Entry 4QTO (X-ray diffraction, 1.65 A resolution); this record covers chains A and C of the 4 polymer chains in the assembly.

Chain A (and C):
Molecule: Betaine aldehyde dehydrogenase
From: Staphylococcus aureus subsp. aureus COL
Notes: EC 1.2.1.8; chain C of this document is another copy of the same molecule, construct and numbering; everything in this record applies to it too
UniProt: Q5HCU0 (Q5HCU0_STAAC); residue numbers follow UniProt; this construct covers 1-496
Sequence (520 residues; each row starts with the number of its first residue; numbers below 1 keep their minus sign (Met-23 is residue -23)):
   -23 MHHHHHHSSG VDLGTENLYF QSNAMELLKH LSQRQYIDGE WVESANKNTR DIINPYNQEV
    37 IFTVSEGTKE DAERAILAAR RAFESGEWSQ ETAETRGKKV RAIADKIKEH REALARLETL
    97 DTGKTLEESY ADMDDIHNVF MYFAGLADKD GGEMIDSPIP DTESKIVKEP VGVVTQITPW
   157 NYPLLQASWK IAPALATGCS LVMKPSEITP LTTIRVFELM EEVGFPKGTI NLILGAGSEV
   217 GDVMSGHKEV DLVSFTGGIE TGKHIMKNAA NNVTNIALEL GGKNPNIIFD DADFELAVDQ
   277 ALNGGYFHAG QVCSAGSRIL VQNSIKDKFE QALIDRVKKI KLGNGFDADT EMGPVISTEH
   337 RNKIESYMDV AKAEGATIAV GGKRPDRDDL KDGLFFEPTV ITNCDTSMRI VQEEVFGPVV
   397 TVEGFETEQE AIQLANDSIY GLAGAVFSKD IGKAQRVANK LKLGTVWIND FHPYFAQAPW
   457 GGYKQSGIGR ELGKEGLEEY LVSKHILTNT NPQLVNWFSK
Not modelled in the structure: -23 to -1 (chain C: -23 to 0)
Modified residues: Cys289 (s,s-(2-hydroxyethyl)thiocysteine; CME)
Sequence notes: expression tag (-23 to 0)
Ion coordination: Na+ site 1: Val249 (shared with 2 residues of chain B); Na+ site 2: Lys460, Gly463 (shared with 1 residue of chain B)
From the paper describing this entry:
  - conformationally variable residues (loop rearrangement, side-chain flip): Tyr158, Val288 to Ser290, Tyr450
  - contacts within the chain: Asn157-Cys289
  - post-translational modification sites: Cys289
  - catalytic residues: Glu255 (by similarity / conservation)
  - specificity-determining residues: Ile28 (proposed by the authors, not directly observed)

Interface between chain A and chain C:
Residue-residue contacts (34; chain A residue first):
  Thr68(A) with Ser133(C); Pro134(C)
  Ala69(A) with Asp132(C)
  Glu70(A) with Pro134(C)
  Asp126(A) with Met130(C); Ile131(C); Asp132(C), hydrogen bond (backbone-backbone)
  Gly127(A) with Met130(C), hydrogen bond (backbone-backbone); Asp132(C)
  Gly128(A) with Glu129(C); Met130(C), hydrogen bond (backbone-backbone)
  Glu129(A) with Gly128(C); Met130(C)
  Met130(A) with Asp126(C); Gly127(C), hydrogen bond (backbone-backbone); Gly128(C), hydrogen bond (backbone-backbone); Glu129(C); Met130(C), hydrophobic; Lys141(C); Ile142(C)
  Ile131(A) with Asp126(C)
  Asp132(A) with Ala69(C); Asp126(C), hydrogen bond (backbone-backbone); Gly127(C)
  Ser133(A) with Thr68(C)
  Pro134(A) with Thr68(C); Glu70(C)
  Glu139(A) with Lys141(C), salt bridge
  Lys141(A) with Met130(C); Glu139(C), salt bridge
  Ile142(A) with Met130(C)
  Ile427(A) with Gln431(C)
  Gln431(A) with Ile427(C); Gln431(C), hydrogen bond
Interface residues without a listed pair, chain A (20 interface residues in all): Pro136, Val143, Gly428
Interface residues without a listed pair, chain C (20 interface residues in all): Pro136, Val143, Gly428

Summary:
Chain A and chain C each contribute 20 residues to their interface, with 7 hydrogen bonds and 2 salt bridges.
Polar pairs include Glu139(A)-Lys141(C), Gln431(A)-Gln431(C) and Asp126(A)-Asp132(C). The Na+ site 2 is built
by Lys460(A) and Gly463(A). From the paper: the catalytic residue Glu255(A); the specificity determinant
Ile28(A).
Chain A and chain C are both Betaine aldehyde dehydrogenase (Staphylococcus aureus subsp. aureus COL); the
structure, 1.65 Angstrom resolution crystal structure of betaine aldehyde dehydrogenase (betB) from
Staphylococcus aureus with BME-modified Cys289 ..., was determined by X-ray diffraction (same publication as
4QN2, 4QJE, 4Q92, 4NU9 and 4NEA).
